Entry 9G9P (X-ray diffraction, 2.80 A resolution); this record covers chains A and B of the 3 polymer chains in the assembly.

== Chain A ==
Name: Lipid III flippase
Source organism: Escherichia coli
Reference sequence: P0AAA7 (WZXE_ECOLI); residues 2-416 here = UniProt positions 2-416
Sequence (425 residues; row label = number of the first residue in the row; numbering starts at 0):
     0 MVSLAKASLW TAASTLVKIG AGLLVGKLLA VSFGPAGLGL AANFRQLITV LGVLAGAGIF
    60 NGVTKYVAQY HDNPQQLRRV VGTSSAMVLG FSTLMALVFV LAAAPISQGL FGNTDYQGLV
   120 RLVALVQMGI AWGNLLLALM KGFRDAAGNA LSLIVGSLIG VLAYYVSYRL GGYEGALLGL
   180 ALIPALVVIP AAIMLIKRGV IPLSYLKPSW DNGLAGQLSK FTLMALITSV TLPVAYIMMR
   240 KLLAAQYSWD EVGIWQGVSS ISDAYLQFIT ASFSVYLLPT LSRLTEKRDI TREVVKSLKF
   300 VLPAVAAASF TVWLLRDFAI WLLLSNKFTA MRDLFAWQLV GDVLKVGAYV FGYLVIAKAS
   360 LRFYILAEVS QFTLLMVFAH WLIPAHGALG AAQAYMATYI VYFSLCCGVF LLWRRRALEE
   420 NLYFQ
Unresolved in the structure: 0-5, 415-424
Construct notes: initiating methionine (0); cloning artifact (1); expression tag (417-424)

== Chain B ==
Name: NB10 Nanobody
Source organism: Lama glama
Notes: antibody fragment or engineered binder
Sequence (140 residues; numbered -1 to 138; the number before each row is that of its first residue; numbers below 1 keep their minus sign (Met-1 is residue -1)):
    -1 MAQVQLVESG GGLVQAGGSL GLSCAASGRT FSNYVMAWFR QAPGKEREFV ARISESRGTT
    59 DYADSVKGRF TISRDNAKNT IYLQMNSLNP GDTAVYSCAA TLPAWTGIIG GRRPGNYPYW
   119 GQGTQVTVSS HHHHHHEPEA
Unresolved in the structure: -1 to 0, 129-138
Disulfides: Cys22-Cys96

== Chain A / chain B interface ==
Pairs across the interface (33; chain A residue first):
  Ser31(A) - Ala102(B)
  Phe32(A) - Ala102(B)
  Phe32(A) - Trp103(B)
  Ala35(A) - Trp103(B)  hydrophobic
  Ala35(A) - Tyr117(B)
  Gly36(A) - Trp103(B)
  Thr113(A) - Glu44(B)
  Asp114(A) - Arg45(B)  salt bridge
  Asp114(A) - Pro112(B)
  Asp114(A) - Gly113(B)
  Asp114(A) - Trp118(B)
  Tyr115(A) - Gly113(B)  hydrogen bond (side chain-backbone)
  Gln116(A) - Glu44(B)  hydrogen bond
  Gly117(A) - Arg111(B)
  Arg168(A) - Gly105(B)
  Arg168(A) - Ile106(B)  hydrogen bond (backbone-backbone)
  Leu169(A) - Gly105(B)
  Leu169(A) - Ile106(B)  hydrogen bond (backbone-backbone)
  Leu169(A) - Ile107(B)  hydrogen bond (backbone-backbone)
  Leu169(A) - Gly108(B)
  Gly170(A) - Asn114(B)  hydrogen bond (backbone-side chain)
  Gly171(A) - Ala102(B)
  Gly171(A) - Trp103(B)
  Gly171(A) - Thr104(B)
  Gly171(A) - Gly105(B)
  Tyr172(A) - Trp103(B)  hydrogen bond (backbone-backbone)
  Tyr172(A) - Asn114(B)  hydrogen bond (backbone-side chain)
  Glu173(A) - Arg111(B)
  Glu173(A) - Gly113(B)  hydrogen bond (side chain-backbone)
  Glu173(A) - Asn114(B)  hydrogen bond (backbone-side chain)
  Tyr246(A) - Gln1(B)
  Ser247(A) - Gln1(B)
  Asp249(A) - Tyr117(B)  hydrogen bond
Interface residues without a listed pair, chain A (21 interface residues in all): Leu39, Asn112, Tyr167
Interface residues without a listed pair, chain B (17 interface residues in all): Pro116

== In short ==
Chain A and chain B form an interface of 21 and 17 residues respectively; the contacts include 11 hydrogen
bonds and 1 salt bridge. Polar pairs include Asp114(A)-Arg45(B), Tyr115(A)-Gly113(B) and Gln116(A)-Glu44(B).
Here chain A is Lipid III flippase (Escherichia coli) and chain B is NB10 Nanobody (Lama glama). Entry 9G9P
(Lipid III flippase WzxE with NB10 and NB7 nanobodies in inward-facing conformation - crystal 2) was
determined by X-ray diffraction (same publication as 9G95, 9G97, 9G9M, 9G9N and 9G9O).
